PDB entry 1KBY | X-ray diffraction, 2.50 A resolution | chains L and H of the 3 polymer chains in the assembly

Chain L:
Name: Photosynthetic reaction center protein L chain
Organism: Rhodobacter sphaeroides
Reference sequence: P02954 (RCEL_RHOSH); residue numbers follow UniProt; this construct covers 1-281
Sequence (281 residues; row label = number of the first residue in the row):
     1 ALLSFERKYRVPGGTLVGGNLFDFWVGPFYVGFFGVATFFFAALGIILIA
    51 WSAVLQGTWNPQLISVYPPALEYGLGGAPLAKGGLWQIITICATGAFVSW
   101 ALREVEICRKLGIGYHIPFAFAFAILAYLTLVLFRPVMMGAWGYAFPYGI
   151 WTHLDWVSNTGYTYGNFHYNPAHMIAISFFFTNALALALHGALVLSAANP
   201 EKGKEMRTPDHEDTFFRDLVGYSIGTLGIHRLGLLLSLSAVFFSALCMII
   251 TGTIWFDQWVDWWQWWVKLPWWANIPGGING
Ion coordination: Fe ion: His190, His230 (shared with 3 residues of chain M)
Residues lining bound ligands:
  - bacteriochlorophyll a (BCL), molecule 1: Ile49, Phe97, Tyr128, Leu131, Phe146, Ile150, His153, Leu154, Trp156, Val157
  - bacteriochlorophyll a (BCL), molecule 2: Phe97, Phe121, Ala124, Ile125, Ala127, Tyr128, Leu131, Trp156, Val157, Ser158, Thr160, Gly161, Tyr162, Asn166, Phe167, His168, His173, Ala176, Ile177, Phe180, Phe181, Val241, Ser244, Ala245, Cys247, Met248
  - bacteriochlorophyll a (BCL), molecule 3: His168, His173, Met174, Ile177, Ser178, Phe181, Thr182
  - bacteriopheophytin a (BPH), molecule 1: Ala42, Gly45, Ile46, Ile49, Ile89, Ala93, Ala96, Phe97, Trp100, Glu104, Ile117, Ala120, Phe121, Phe123, Ala124, Tyr128, Phe146, Tyr148, Gly149, Ile150, His153, Ser237, Leu238, Val241
  - bacteriopheophytin a (BPH), molecule 2: Val157, Tyr162, His168, Phe181
  - bacteriopheophytin a (BPH), molecule 3: Phe181, Ala184, Leu185, Ala188, Leu189, Phe216, Leu219, Val220
  - ubiquinone-10 (U10): Val26, Phe29, Tyr30, Val31, Gly35, Thr38, Phe39, Trp100, Arg103

Chain H:
Name: Photosynthetic reaction center protein H chain
Organism: Rhodobacter sphaeroides
Reference sequence: P11846 (RCEH_RHOSH); residues 1-260 here = UniProt positions 1-260
Sequence (260 residues; numbered 1 to 260; the number before each row is that of its first residue):
     1 MVGVTAFGNFDLASLAIYSFWIFLAGLIYYLQTENMREGYPLENEDGTPA
    51 ANQGPFPLPKPKTFILPHGRGTLTVPGPESEDRPIALARTAVSEGFPHAP
   101 TGDPMKDGVGPASWVARRDLPELDGHGHNKIKPMKAAAGFHVSAGKNPIG
   151 LPVRGCDLEIAGKVVDIWVDIPEQMARFLEVELKDGSTRLLPMQMVKVQS
   201 NRVHVNALSSDLFAGIPTIKSPTEVTLLEEDKICGYVAGGLMYAAPKRKS
   251 VVAAMLAEYA
Disordered / not traced: 1-10, 247-260

How chain L and chain H interact:
Pairs across the interface - 63 pairs, chain L then chain H:
  Ala1(L) - Leu42(H)
  Ala1(L) - Glu43(H)  hydrogen bond (backbone-backbone)
  Ala1(L) - Ala50(H)
  Ala1(L) - Glu94(H)
  Leu2(L) - Leu42(H)
  Leu2(L) - Glu43(H)  hydrogen bond (backbone-backbone)
  Leu3(L) - Gly39(H)
  Leu3(L) - Tyr40(H)  hydrophobic
  Leu3(L) - Leu42(H)  hydrophobic
  Ser4(L) - Gly39(H)  hydrogen bond (backbone-backbone)
  Ser4(L) - Glu43(H)
  Ser4(L) - Glu79(H)  hydrogen bond
  Ser4(L) - Glu81(H)
  Phe5(L) - Gly39(H)
  Phe5(L) - Glu81(H)
  Arg7(L) - Glu45(H)
  Arg7(L) - Leu87(H)
  Arg7(L) - Ala88(H)
  Arg7(L) - Arg89(H)
  Arg7(L) - His98(H)  hydrogen bond
  Lys8(L) - Glu81(H)  salt bridge
  Lys8(L) - Ile85(H)
  Lys8(L) - Leu87(H)
  Lys8(L) - Val109(H)
  Lys8(L) - Gly110(H)  hydrogen bond (backbone-backbone)
  Lys8(L) - Ser113(H)
  Tyr9(L) - Gly110(H)
  Tyr9(L) - Ser113(H)
  Arg10(L) - Pro97(H)
  Arg10(L) - His98(H)  hydrogen bond (backbone-backbone)
  Val11(L) - Leu87(H)  hydrophobic
  Val11(L) - Pro97(H)
  Val11(L) - His98(H)
  Val11(L) - Gly110(H)
  Val11(L) - Pro111(H)
  Val11(L) - Tyr243(H)
  Pro12(L) - Pro97(H)  hydrophobic
  Pro12(L) - His98(H)
  Pro12(L) - Met242(H)
  Gly13(L) - Met242(H)
  Gly14(L) - Met242(H)
  Asp23(L) - Pro97(H)
  Phe24(L) - Gly95(H)
  Phe24(L) - Phe96(H)  hydrophobic
  Trp25(L) - Gly95(H)  hydrogen bond (backbone-backbone)
  Arg109(L) - Met242(H)
  Lys110(L) - Pro111(H)
  Lys110(L) - Met242(H)
  Ala198(L) - Phe64(H)
  Asn199(L) - Lys62(H)  hydrogen bond
  Gly203(L) - Ile65(H)
  Lys204(L) - Ile65(H)
  Glu205(L) - Ile65(H)
  Glu205(L) - Pro67(H)
  Met206(L) - Phe64(H)  hydrophobic
  Met206(L) - Ile65(H)  hydrogen bond (backbone-backbone)
  Met206(L) - Pro67(H)
  Thr208(L) - Gly125(H)
  Pro209(L) - Glu173(H)
  Asp210(L) - Asp124(H)
  Asp210(L) - Gly125(H)  hydrogen bond (side chain-backbone)
  Asp210(L) - Pro172(H)
  Thr226(L) - Glu173(H)
Other interface residues (no listed pair), chain L (32 interface residues in all): Leu111, Gly112, Asp213, Leu227
Other interface residues (no listed pair), chain H (40 interface residues in all): Leu66, Arg83, Ala99, Pro100, Trp114, Lys130, Met175, Ala238, Leu241

Summary:
Chain L and chain H form an interface of 32 and 40 residues respectively; the contacts include 11 hydrogen
bonds and 1 salt bridge. Among the polar pairs are Lys8(L)-Glu81(H), Ser4(L)-Glu79(H) and Arg7(L)-His98(H).
Here chain L is Photosynthetic reaction center protein L chain and chain H is Photosynthetic reaction center
protein H chain, both from Rhodobacter sphaeroides. Entry 1KBY (Structure of Photosynthetic Reaction Center
with bacteriochlorophyll-bacteriopheophytin heterodimer) was determined by X-ray diffraction.
